PDB entry 4L5S | X-ray diffraction, 2.94 A resolution | chains A and E of the 4 polymer chains in the assembly

Chain A:
Name: Interferon-activable protein 202
From: Mus musculus
Notes: fragment: p202 HIN1
Reference sequence: Q9R002 (IFI2_MOUSE); residues 46-243 here = UniProt positions 46-243
Amino-acid sequence (199 residues; numbered 45 to 243; the number before each row is that of its first residue):
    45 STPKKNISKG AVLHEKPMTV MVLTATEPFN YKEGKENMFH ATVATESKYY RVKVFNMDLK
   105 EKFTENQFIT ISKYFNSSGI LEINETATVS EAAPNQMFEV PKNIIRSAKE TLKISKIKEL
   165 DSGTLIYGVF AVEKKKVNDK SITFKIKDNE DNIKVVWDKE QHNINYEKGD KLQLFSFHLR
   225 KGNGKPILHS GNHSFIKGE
Differences from the reference sequence: expression tag (45); variant Lys92 (Gln in Q9R002), Gln111 (Lys in Q9R002), Met141 (Ile in Q9R002), Phe142 (Ile in Q9R002), Glu204 (Lys in Q9R002)
UniProt features mapped onto this chain:
  - region: Met82 to Thr89 (Required for homomultimerization)
  - site: His84 (Mediates interaction with TP53BP1)
  - mutagenesis: Lys48 (K48A: Reduced DNA-binding. Strongly reduces affinity for DNA; when associated with A-53 and W-54), Lys53 (K53A: Reduced DNA-binding. Strongly reduces affinity for DNA; when associated with A-48 and W-54), Gly54 (G54W: Strongly reduces affinity for DNA; when associated with A-48 and A-53), Lys76 (K76A: Strongly reduces affinity for DNA; when associated with A-79 and A-236), Lys79 (K79A: Strongly reduces affinity for DNA; when associated with A-76 and A-236), His84 (H84F: Loss of interaction with TP53BP1; when associated with F-283; H84G: Abolished homomultimerization), Arg150 (R150E: Does not affect DNA-binding), Ser166 (S166A: Strongly reduces affinity for DNA; when associated with; S166E: Reduced DNA-binding), Lys180 (K180E: Abolished DNA-binding), Asn182 to Ser185 (Strongly reduces affinity for DNA), Asn182 (N182E: Abolished DNA-binding), Lys184 (K184E: Does not affect DNA-binding), 11 further mutagenesis entries in UniProt

Chain E:
Molecule: 12-nt DNA strand
Sequence (12 nucleotides; each row starts with the number of its first residue):
     1 GCGATATCGC TG
Not modelled in the structure: 12

Chain A / chain E interface:
Residue-residue contacts - 15 pairs, chain A then chain E:
  Lys76(A) with DG1(E), phosphate contact
  Ser166(A) with DG3(E), phosphate contact; DA4(E), hydrogen bond to the phosphate
  Gly167(A) with DG3(E), phosphate contact
  His222(A) with DC2(E), salt bridge to the phosphate; DG3(E), salt bridge to the phosphate
  Arg224(A) with DC2(E), sugar contact; DG3(E), salt bridge to the phosphate; DA4(E), phosphate contact
  Lys225(A) with DA4(E), hydrogen bond to the phosphate
  Gly226(A) with DA4(E), phosphate contact; DT5(E), phosphate contact
  Asn227(A) with DT5(E), hydrogen bond to the phosphate
  Asn236(A) with DG1(E), hydrogen bond to the phosphate; DC2(E), hydrogen bond to the phosphate
Also at the interface, not in a pair above, chain A (11 interface residues in all): Leu223, Gly235

In short:
11 residues of chain A face 5 of chain E across their interface, with 5 hydrogen bonds and 3 salt bridges.
Polar contacts include Ser166(A)-DA4(E), Lys225(A)-DA4(E) and Asn227(A)-DT5(E). Curated annotation (UniProt)
lists 23 mutagenesis sites on chain A.
Chain A is Interferon-activable protein 202 (Mus musculus) and chain E is a 12-nt DNA strand; the structure,
p202 HIN1 in complex with 12-mer dsDNA, was determined by X-ray diffraction together with 4L5Q, 4L5R and 4L5T
from the same study.
